PDB entry 3PB3 | X-ray diffraction, 1.90 A resolution | chain A

== Chain A ==
Molecule: 16S rRNA methylase
Source organism: Escherichia coli
UniProtKB: A8C927 (A8C927_ECOLX); numbering as in UniProt (aligned over 1-219)
Sequence (225 residues; row label = number of the first residue in the row):
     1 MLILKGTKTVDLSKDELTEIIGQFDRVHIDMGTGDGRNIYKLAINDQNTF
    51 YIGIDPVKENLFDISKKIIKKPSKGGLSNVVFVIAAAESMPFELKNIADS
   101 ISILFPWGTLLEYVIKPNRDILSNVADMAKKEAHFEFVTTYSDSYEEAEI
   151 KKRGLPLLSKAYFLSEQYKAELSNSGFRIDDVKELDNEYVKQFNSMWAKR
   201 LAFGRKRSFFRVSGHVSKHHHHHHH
Not modelled in the structure: 1, 144-159, 217-225
Construct notes: engineered mutation Met31 (Leu in A8C927), Met90 (Leu in A8C927), Met128 (Leu in A8C927), Met196 (Leu in A8C927); expression tag (220-225)
Small-molecule neighbours: S-adenosylhomocysteine (SAH): Met31, Gly32, Thr33, Gly34, Asn38, Asp55, Pro56, Val57, Ala85, Ala86, Ala87, Glu88, Leu104, Phe105, Pro106, Trp107, Thr109, Leu110, Tyr113, Ser195, Trp197, Ala198
Curated features (UniProtKB/Swiss-Prot):
  - binding site (S-adenosyl-L-methionine): Gly32, Asn38, Asp55, Ala87, Glu88, Leu104 to Thr109, Ser195, Trp197
  - mutagenesis: Asp30 (D30A: Loss of kanamycin resistance. Strong decrease in methyltransferase activity), Asp55 (D55A: Decrease in kanamycin resistance. Decrease in methyltransferase activity), Glu88 (E88A: No change in kanamycin resistance), Pro106 (P106A: No change in kanamycin resistance. Decrease in methyltransferase activity), Trp107 (W107A: Loss of kanamycin resistance. Strong decrease in methyltransferase activity), Thr109 (T109A: No change in kanamycin resistance), Phe177 (F177A: No change in kanamycin resistance. Decrease in methyltransferase activity), Ser195 (S195A: No change in kanamycin resistance), Trp197 (W197A: Loss of kanamycin resistance. Strong decrease in methyltransferase activity), Lys199 (K199A: No change in kanamycin resistance), Arg200 (R200A: No change in kanamycin resistance), Arg205 (R205A: No change in kanamycin resistance)
From the paper describing this entry:
  - mutagenesis - D30A: abolished growth in response to kanamycin
  - mutagenesis - D30A, D55A, P106A, W107A, F177A, W197A: decreased catalytic activity
  - mutagenesis - D30A, D55A, E88A, S195A: abolished binding to AdoMet
  - mutagenesis - D30A, D55A, E88A: abolished binding to S-adenosylhomocysteine
  - mutagenesis - D55A: decreased growth in response to kanamycin
  - mutagenesis - E88A, T109A, S195A, K199A, R205A: unchanged catalytic activity
  - mutagenesis - E88A, P106A, T109A, F177A, S195A, K199A, R200A, R205A: unchanged growth
  - mutagenesis - T109A (Kd 0.4mM): decreased binding to AdoMet
  - mutagenesis - T109A (Kd 2 mM), S195A (Kd 33 mM): decreased binding to S-adenosylhomocysteine
  - mutagenesis - W107A, W197A: abolished growth
  - catalytic residues: Trp107, Trp197 (proposed by the authors, not directly observed)

== In short ==
Ligands of chain A: S-adenosylhomocysteine. From UniProt: 13 S-adenosyl-L-methionine-binding residues and 12
mutagenesis sites. From the paper: catalytic residues Trp107 and Trp197; D30A, D55A and P106A, among others,
reduce catalytic activity; 12 substitutions were tested in all.
Chain A is 16S rRNA methylase (Escherichia coli); the structure, Structure of an Antibiotic Related
Methyltransferase, was determined by X-ray diffraction together with 3P2E, 3P2I and 3P2K from the same study.
